7L8U - chains D and F of the 8 polymer chains in the assembly; structure by electron microscopy, 4.50 A resolution (low resolution: residue-level contacts below are approximate; hydrogen-bond / salt-bridge calls are withheld).

# Chain D (and F)
Molecule: BG505 SOSIP.v5.2 N241/N289 - gp41
Organism: Human immunodeficiency virus 1
Notes: chain F of this document is another copy of the same molecule, construct and numbering; everything in this record applies to it too
Chain sequence (145 residues; row label = number of the first residue in the row):
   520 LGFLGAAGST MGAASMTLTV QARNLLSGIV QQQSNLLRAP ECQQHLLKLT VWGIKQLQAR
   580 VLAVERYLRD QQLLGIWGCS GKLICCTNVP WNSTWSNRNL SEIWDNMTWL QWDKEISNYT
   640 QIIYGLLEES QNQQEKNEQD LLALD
Disordered / not traced: 520, 548-559 (chain F: 520, 545-568, 663-664)
Disulfides: C598-C604
From the paper describing this entry:
  - post-translational modification sites: N611

# How chain D and chain F interact
Contacting residue pairs - 18 pairs, chain D then chain F:
  I573(D) with L576(F)
  E584(D) with R579(F)
  L587(D) with V583(F)
  Q591(D) with A541(F); Y586(F)
  I595(D) with T538(F)
  E647(D) with R542(F)
  N651(D) with M535(F); T538(F)
  Q652(D) with M535(F)
  E654(D) with G600(F); K601(F); L602(F); I603(F)
  K655(D) with M535(F)
  E657(D) with K601(F)
  Q658(D) with I603(F)
  L661(D) with C605(F)
Other interface residues (no listed pair), chain D (15 interface residues in all): Q577, V580
Other interface residues (no listed pair), chain F (17 interface residues in all): I573, V580, L587, Q590

# In short
The interface between chain D and chain F involves 15 residues on one side and 17 on the other. From the
paper: a modification site at N611(D).
Both chains are BG505 SOSIP.v5.2 N241/N289 - gp41 (Human immunodeficiency virus 1). Entry 7L8U (BG505
SOSIP.v5.2 N241/N289 in complex with the polyclonal Fab pAbC-2 from animal Rh.33311 (Wk26 time point)) was
determined by electron microscopy, deposited together with 7L7T, 7L7U, 7L85, 7L86, 7L87, 7L88 and 15 further
entries.
